Entry 7Y59 (electron microscopy, 4.51 A resolution (low resolution: residue-level contacts below are approximate; hydrogen-bond / salt-bridge calls are withheld)); this record covers chains Y and C of the 10 polymer chains in the assembly.

[Chain Y]
Molecule: Derlin-1
From: Homo sapiens
UniProtKB: Q9BUN8 (DERL1_HUMAN); residue numbers follow UniProt; this construct covers 1-214, 240-251
Amino-acid sequence (267 residues; row label = number of the first residue in the row; note: 25 numbers in that range are skipped by the numbering (no residue carries them; nothing is unmodelled there)):
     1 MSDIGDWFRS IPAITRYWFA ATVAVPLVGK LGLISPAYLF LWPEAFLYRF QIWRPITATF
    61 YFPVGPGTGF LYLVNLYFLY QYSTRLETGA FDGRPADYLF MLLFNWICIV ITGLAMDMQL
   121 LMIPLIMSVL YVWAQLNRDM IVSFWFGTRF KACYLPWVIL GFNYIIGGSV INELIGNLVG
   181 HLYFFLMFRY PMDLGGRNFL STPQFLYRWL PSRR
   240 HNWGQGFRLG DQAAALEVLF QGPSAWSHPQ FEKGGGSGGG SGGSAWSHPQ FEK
Not modelled in the structure: 251-292
Sequence notes: expression tag (252-292)
Swiss-Prot annotation at these positions:
  - motif: Asn241 to Leu248 (SHP-box)
  - modified residue: Ser2 (N-acetylserine), Ser201 (Phosphoserine), Thr202 (Phosphothreonine)

[Chain C]
Molecule: Transitional endoplasmic reticulum ATPase
From: Homo sapiens
Notes: EC 3.6.4.6
UniProtKB: P55072 (TERA_HUMAN); numbering as in UniProt (aligned over 21-806)
Amino-acid sequence (787 residues; numbered 20 to 806; the number before each row is that of its first residue):
    20 MNRPNRLIVD EAINEDNSVV SLSQPKMDEL QLFRGDTVLL KGKKRREAVC IVLSDDTCSD
    80 EKIRMNRVVR NNLRVRLGDV ISIQPCPDVK YGKRIHVLPI DDTVEGITGN LFEVYLKPYF
   140 LEAYRPIRKG DIFLVRGGMR AVEFKVVETD PSPYCIVAPD TVIHCEGEPI KREDEEESLN
   200 EVGYDDIGGC RKQLAQIKEM VELPLRHPAL FKAIGVKPPR GILLYGPPGT GKTLIARAVA
   260 NETGAFFFLI NGPEIMSKLA GESESNLRKA FEEAEKNAPA IIFIDELDAI APKREKTHGE
   320 VERRIVSQLL TLMDGLKQRA HVIVMAATNR PNSIDPALRR FGRFDREVDI GIPDATGRLE
   380 ILQIHTKNMK LADDVDLEQV ANETHGHVGA DLAALCSEAA LQAIRKKMDL IDLEDETIDA
   440 EVMNSLAVTM DDFRWALSQS NPSALRETVV EVPQVTWEDI GGLEDVKREL QELVQYPVEH
   500 PDKFLKFGMT PSKGVLFYGP PGCGKTLLAK AIANECQANF ISIKGPELLT MWFGESEANV
   560 REIFDKARQA APCVLFFDEL DSIAKARGGN IGDGGGAADR VINQILTEMD GMSTKKNVFI
   620 IGATNRPDII DPAILRPGRL DQLIYIPLPD EKSRVAILKA NLRKSPVAKD VDLEFLAKMT
   680 NGFSGADLTE ICQRACKLAI RESIESEIRR ERERQTNPSA MEVEEDDPVP EIRRDHFEEA
   740 MRFARRSVSD NDIRKYEMFA QTLQQSRGFG SFRFPSGNQG GAGPSQGSGG GTGGSVYTED
   800 NDDDLYG
Not modelled in the structure: 20-22, 767-806
Sequence notes: initiating methionine (20)
Small-molecule neighbours:
  - ADP (adenosine-5'-diphosphate): Asp478, Ile479, Gly480, Pro519, Pro520, Gly521, Cys522, Gly523, Lys524, Thr525, Leu526, Asp577, Asn624, Ile656, Asn660, Gly684, Ala685, Thr688
  - ATP (adenosine-5'-triphosphate): Asp205, Ile206, Gly207, Pro247, Gly248, Thr249, Gly250, Lys251, Thr252, Leu253, Asp304, Glu305, Ile380, His384, Gly408, Ala409, Ala412
Swiss-Prot annotation at these positions:
  - region: Thr797 to Gly806 (Interaction with UBXN6)
  - motif: Asp802 to Gly806 (PIM motif)
  - binding site (ATP): Pro247 to Leu253, Asn348, His384, Gly521 to Leu526
  - modified residue: Ser37 (Phosphoserine), Lys315 (N6,N6,N6-trimethyllysine), Thr436 (Phosphothreonine), Ser462 (Phosphoserine), Lys502 (N6-acetyllysine), Lys505 (N6-acetyllysine), Lys668 (N6-acetyllysine), Ser702 (Phosphoserine), Lys754 (N6-acetyllysine), Ser770 (Phosphoserine), Ser775 (Phosphoserine), Ser787 (Phosphoserine), Tyr805 (Phosphotyrosine)

[Interface between chain Y and chain C]
Pairs across the interface - 37 pairs, chain Y then chain C:
  His240(Y) - His115(C)
  His240(Y) - Glu185(C)
  Trp242(Y) - Arg113(C)
  Trp242(Y) - Ile114(C)
  Trp242(Y) - His115(C)
  Trp242(Y) - Glu167(C)
  Trp242(Y) - His183(C)
  Trp242(Y) - Glu185(C)
  Gly243(Y) - His183(C)
  Gly243(Y) - Glu185(C)
  Gln244(Y) - Ile182(C)
  Gln244(Y) - His183(C)
  Gln244(Y) - Cys184(C)
  Gln244(Y) - Glu185(C)
  Gly245(Y) - Val181(C)
  Gly245(Y) - Ile182(C)
  Gly245(Y) - His183(C)
  Phe246(Y) - Val181(C)
  Phe246(Y) - Ile182(C)
  Phe246(Y) - Cys184(C)
  Arg247(Y) - Phe131(C)
  Arg247(Y) - Pro178(C)
  Arg247(Y) - Asp179(C)
  Arg247(Y) - Thr180(C)
  Arg247(Y) - Val181(C)
  Leu248(Y) - Phe131(C)
  Leu248(Y) - Lys136(C)
  Leu248(Y) - Phe139(C)
  Leu248(Y) - Ala177(C)
  Leu248(Y) - Pro178(C)
  Leu248(Y) - Thr180(C)
  Leu248(Y) - Ile182(C)
  Gly249(Y) - Lys136(C)
  Gly249(Y) - Pro178(C)
  Asp250(Y) - Lys136(C)
  Asp250(Y) - Leu140(C)
  Asp250(Y) - Pro178(C)
Also at the interface, not in a pair above, chain C (22 interface residues in all): Leu135, Val166, Thr168, Asp169, Val176
From the paper, about this interface:
  - hot spots on chain Y (mutagenesis) - R247A, R247D: decreased binding to Transitional endoplasmic reticulum ATPase (chain C)

[In short]
The interface between chain Y and chain C involves 10 residues on one side and 22 on the other. Ligands of
chain C: ATP and ADP. Curated annotation (UniProt) lists 15 ATP-binding residues on chain C. The paper reports
that R247A and R247D of chain Y reduce binding to Transitional endoplasmic reticulum ATPase (chain C).
Chain Y is Derlin-1 and chain C is Transitional endoplasmic reticulum ATPase, both from Homo sapiens; the
structure, The cryo-EM structure of human ERAD retro-translocation complex, was determined by electron
microscopy, deposited together with 7Y4W and 7Y53.
